Entry 2QQW (X-ray diffraction, 2.80 A resolution); this record covers chain A.

# Chain A
Protein: Beta-fructofuranosidase
Organism: Arabidopsis thaliana
Notes: EC 3.2.1.26
UniProt: Q43866 (Q43866_ARATH); residues 5-541 here correspond to UniProt positions 48-584 (UniProt number = residue number + 43)
Chain sequence (537 residues; each row starts with the number of its first residue):
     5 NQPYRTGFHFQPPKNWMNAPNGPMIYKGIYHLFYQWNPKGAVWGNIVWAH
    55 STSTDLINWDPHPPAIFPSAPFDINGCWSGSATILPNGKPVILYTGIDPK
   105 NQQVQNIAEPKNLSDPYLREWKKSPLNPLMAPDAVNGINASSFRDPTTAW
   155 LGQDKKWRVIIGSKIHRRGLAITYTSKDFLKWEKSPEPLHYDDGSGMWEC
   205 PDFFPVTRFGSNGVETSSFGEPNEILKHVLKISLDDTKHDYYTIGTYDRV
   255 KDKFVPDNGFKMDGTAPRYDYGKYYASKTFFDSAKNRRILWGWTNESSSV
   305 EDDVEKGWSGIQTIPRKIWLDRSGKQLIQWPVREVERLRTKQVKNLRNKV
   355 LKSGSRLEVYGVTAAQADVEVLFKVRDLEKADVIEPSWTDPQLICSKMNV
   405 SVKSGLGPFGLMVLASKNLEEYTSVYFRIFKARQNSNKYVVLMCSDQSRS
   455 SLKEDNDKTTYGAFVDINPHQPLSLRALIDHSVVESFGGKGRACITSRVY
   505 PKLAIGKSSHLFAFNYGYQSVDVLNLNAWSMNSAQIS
Unresolved in the structure: 265-267
Construct notes: engineered mutation Ala23 (Asp66 in Q43866)
UniProt features mapped onto this chain:
  - binding site (substrate): Gln39, Trp47, Trp82, Ser83, Arg148, Asp149, Glu203, Asp239
  - glycosylation (N-linked (GlcNAc...) asparagine): Asn116, Asn143, Asn299, Asn403
Disulfide bonds: Cys399-Cys448
Covalently attached groups: N-acetylglucosamine (NAG) linked to Asn116, Asn143; glycan linked to Asn299
Metal / ion sites: Zn2+ site 1 near Asp64 (its only coordinating residue here); Zn2+ site 2: His194, Asp196; Zn2+ site 3 near His474 (its only coordinating residue here)

# Overview
N-acetylglucosamine is covalently linked to Asn116 and Asn143. His194 and Asp196 form the Zn2+ site 2. UniProt
lists 8 substrate-binding residues.
Chain A is Beta-fructofuranosidase (Arabidopsis thaliana); the structure, Crystal structure of a cell-wall
invertase (D23A) from Arabidopsis thaliana in complex with sucrose, was determined by X-ray diffraction,
deposited together with 2QQU and 2QQV.
